PDB entry 9G8R | electron microscopy, 3.40 A resolution | chains B and A of the 5 polymer chains in the assembly

[Chain B]
Protein: Superkiller complex protein 3
From: Homo sapiens
UniProt: Q6PGP7 (SKI3_HUMAN); residue numbers follow UniProt; this construct covers 1-1564
Amino-acid sequence (1568 residues; numbered -3 to 1564; the number before each row is that of its first residue; numbers below 1 keep their minus sign (Gly-3 is residue -3)):
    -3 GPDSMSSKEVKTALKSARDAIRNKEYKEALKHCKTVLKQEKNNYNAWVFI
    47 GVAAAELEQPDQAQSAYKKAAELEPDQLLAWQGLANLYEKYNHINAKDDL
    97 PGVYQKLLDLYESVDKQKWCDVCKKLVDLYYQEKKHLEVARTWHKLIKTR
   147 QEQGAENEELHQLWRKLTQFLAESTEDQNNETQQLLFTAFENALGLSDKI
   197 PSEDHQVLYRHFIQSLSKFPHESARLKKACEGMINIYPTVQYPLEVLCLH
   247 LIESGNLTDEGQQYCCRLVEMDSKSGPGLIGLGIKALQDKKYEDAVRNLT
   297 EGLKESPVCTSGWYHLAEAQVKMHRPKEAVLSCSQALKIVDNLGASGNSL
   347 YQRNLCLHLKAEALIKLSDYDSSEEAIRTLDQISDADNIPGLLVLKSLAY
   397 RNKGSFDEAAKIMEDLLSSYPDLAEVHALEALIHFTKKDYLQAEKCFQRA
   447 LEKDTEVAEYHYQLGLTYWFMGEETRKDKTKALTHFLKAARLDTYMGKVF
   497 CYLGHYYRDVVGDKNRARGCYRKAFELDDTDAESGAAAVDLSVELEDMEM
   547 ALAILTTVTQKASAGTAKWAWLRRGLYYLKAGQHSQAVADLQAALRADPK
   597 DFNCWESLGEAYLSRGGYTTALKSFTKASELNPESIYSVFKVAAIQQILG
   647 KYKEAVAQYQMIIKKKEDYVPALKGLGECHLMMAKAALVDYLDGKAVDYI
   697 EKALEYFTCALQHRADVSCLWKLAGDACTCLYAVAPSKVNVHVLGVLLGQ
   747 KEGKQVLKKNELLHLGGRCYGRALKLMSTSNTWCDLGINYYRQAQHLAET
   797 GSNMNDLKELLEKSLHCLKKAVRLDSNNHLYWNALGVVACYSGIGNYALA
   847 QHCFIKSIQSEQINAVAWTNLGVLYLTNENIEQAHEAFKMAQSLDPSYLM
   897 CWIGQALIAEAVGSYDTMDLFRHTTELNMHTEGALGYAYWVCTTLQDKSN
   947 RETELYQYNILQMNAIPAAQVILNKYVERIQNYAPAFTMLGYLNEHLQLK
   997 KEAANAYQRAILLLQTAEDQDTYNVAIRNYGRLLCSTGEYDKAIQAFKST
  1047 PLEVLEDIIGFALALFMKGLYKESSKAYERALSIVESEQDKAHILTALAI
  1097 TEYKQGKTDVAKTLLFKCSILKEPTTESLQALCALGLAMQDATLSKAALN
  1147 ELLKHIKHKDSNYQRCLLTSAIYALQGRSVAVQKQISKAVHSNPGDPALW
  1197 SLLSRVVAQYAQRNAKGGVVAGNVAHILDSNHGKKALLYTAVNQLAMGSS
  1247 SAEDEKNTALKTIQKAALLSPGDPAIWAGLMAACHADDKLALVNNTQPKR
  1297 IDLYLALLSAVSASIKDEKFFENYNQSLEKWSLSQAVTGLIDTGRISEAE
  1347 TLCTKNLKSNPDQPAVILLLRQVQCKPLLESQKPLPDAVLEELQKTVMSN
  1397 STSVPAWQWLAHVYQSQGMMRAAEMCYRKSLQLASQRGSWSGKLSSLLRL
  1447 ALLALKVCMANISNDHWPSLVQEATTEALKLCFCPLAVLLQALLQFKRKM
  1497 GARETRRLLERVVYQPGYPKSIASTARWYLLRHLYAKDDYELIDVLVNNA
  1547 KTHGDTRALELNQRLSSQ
Disordered / not traced: -3 to 451
Differences from the reference sequence: expression tag (-3 to 0)
Curated features (UniProtKB/Swiss-Prot):
  - modified residue: Ser2 (N-acetylserine)

[Chain A]
Protein: Superkiller complex protein 2
From: Homo sapiens
Notes: EC 3.6.4.13
UniProt: Q15477 (SKI2_HUMAN); the construct has insertions or renumbered stretches relative to UniProt, so the offset changes along the chain: 1-774 = UniProt 1-774; 779-976 = UniProt 1049-1246
Amino-acid sequence (976 residues; row label = number of the first residue in the row):
     1 MMETERLVLPPPDPLDLPLRAVELGCTGHWELLNLPGAPESSLPHGLPPC
    51 APDLQQEAEQLFLSSPAWLPLHGVEHSARKWQRKTDPWSLLAVLGAPVPS
   101 DLQAQRHPTTGQILGYKEVLLENTNLSATTSLSLRRPPGPASQSLWGNPT
   151 QYPFWPGGMDEPTITDLNTREEAEEEIDFEKDLLTIPPGFKKGMDFAPKD
   201 CPTPAPGLLSLSCMLEPLDLGGGDEDENEAVGQPGGPRGDTVSASPCSAP
   251 LARASSLEDLVLKEASTAVSTPEAPEPPSQEQWAIPVDATSPVGDFYRLI
   301 PQPAFQWAFEPDVFQKQAILHLERHDSVFVAAHTSAGKTVVAEYAIALAQ
   351 KHMTRTIYTSPIKALSNQKFRDFRNTFGDVGLLTGDVQLHPEASCLIMTT
   401 EILRSMLYSGSDVIRDLEWVIFDEVHYINDVERGVVWEEVLIMLPDHVSI
   451 ILLSATVPNALEFADWIGRLKRRQIYVISTVTRPVPLEHYLFTGNSSKTQ
   501 GELFLLLDSRGAFHTKGYYAAVEAKKERMSKHAQTFGAKQPTHQGGPAQD
   551 RGVYLSLLASLRTRAQLPVVVFTFSRGRCDEQASGLTSLDLTTSSEKSEI
   601 HLFLQRCLARLRGSDRQLPQVLHMSELLNRGLGVHHSGILPILKEIVEML
   651 FSRGLVKVLFATETFAMGVNMPARTVVFDSMRKHDGSTFRDLLPGEYVQM
   701 AGRAGRRGLDPTGTVILLCKGRVPEMADLHRMMMGKPSQLQSQFRLTYTM
   751 ILNLLRVDALRVEDMMKRSFSEFPGSRGLLLLPEYHQRVEVLRTLGYVDE
   801 AGTVKLAGRVACAMSSHELLLTELMFDNALSTLRPEEIAALLSGLVCQSP
   851 GDAGDQLPNTLKQGIERVRAVAKRIGEVQVACGLNQTVEEFVGELNFGLV
   901 EVVYEWARGMPFSELAGLSGTPEGLVVRCIQRLAEMCRSLRGAARLVGEP
   951 VLGAKMETAATLLRRDIVFAASLYTQ
Disordered / not traced: 123-156, 198-976
Differences from the reference sequence: linker (775-778)
Curated features (UniProtKB/Swiss-Prot):
  - motif: Asp423 to His426 (DEVH box)
  - binding site (ATP): Ala332 to Thr339
  - modified residue (Phosphoserine): Ser245, Ser256

[Interface between chain B and chain A]
Contacting residue pairs (209; chain B residue first):
  Arg569(B) - Thr109(A)
  Leu572(B) - His107(A)
  Leu572(B) - Thr109(A)
  Leu572(B) - Gly111(A)
  Phe598(B) - Gln112(A)
  Asn599(B) - Gly111(A)  hydrogen bond (side chain-backbone)
  Asn599(B) - Gln112(A)  hydrogen bond
  Glu602(B) - Arg106(A)  salt bridge
  Glu602(B) - Ile113(A)
  Ser603(B) - Arg106(A)
  Glu606(B) - Arg106(A)  salt bridge
  Tyr633(B) - Tyr116(A)
  Tyr665(B) - Tyr116(A)  hydrogen bond
  Leu707(B) - Met159(A)
  Arg710(B) - Tyr116(A)
  Ala711(B) - Met159(A)  hydrophobic
  Asp712(B) - Glu118(A)
  Val713(B) - Leu102(A)  hydrophobic
  Val713(B) - Glu118(A)
  Ser714(B) - Glu118(A)  hydrogen bond (backbone-side chain)
  Cys715(B) - Ser100(A)  hydrogen bond
  Cys715(B) - Glu118(A)
  Trp717(B) - Met159(A)  hydrophobic
  Trp717(B) - Glu161(A)
  Lys718(B) - Ala96(A)
  Val742(B) - Met159(A)  hydrophobic
  Val742(B) - Asp160(A)
  Leu743(B) - Asp160(A)
  Leu743(B) - Glu161(A)
  Gly745(B) - Asp160(A)
  Leu761(B) - Glu161(A)
  Arg764(B) - Glu161(A)
  Gly767(B) - Ile164(A)
  Arg768(B) - Gly158(A)
  Arg768(B) - Met159(A)
  Arg768(B) - Glu161(A)
  Arg768(B) - Ile164(A)
  Leu770(B) - Asp166(A)
  Lys771(B) - Ile164(A)
  Asn777(B) - Ala96(A)
  Asn777(B) - Pro97(A)
  Asn777(B) - Pro99(A)
  Trp779(B) - Asp166(A)
  Asp781(B) - Ala96(A)
  Leu782(B) - Asp166(A)
  Ile784(B) - Val93(A)  hydrophobic
  Ile784(B) - Leu94(A)
  Cys813(B) - Asp166(A)
  Lys815(B) - Phe179(A)
  Lys816(B) - Glu174(A)  salt bridge
  Val818(B) - Phe179(A)  hydrophobic
  Arg819(B) - Arg170(A)
  Arg819(B) - Glu174(A)
  Arg819(B) - Glu175(A)  hydrogen bond (backbone-backbone)
  Arg819(B) - Ile177(A)
  Arg819(B) - Phe179(A)
  Leu820(B) - Glu174(A)
  Ser822(B) - Glu175(A)  hydrogen bond
  Ser822(B) - Ile177(A)
  Trp828(B) - Phe179(A)  hydrophobic
  Asn829(B) - Ala92(A)
  Val833(B) - Val93(A)  hydrophobic
  Cys836(B) - Trp88(A)
  Cys836(B) - Leu91(A)  hydrophobic
  Tyr843(B) - Phe196(A)  hydrophobic
  Gln847(B) - Thr185(A)
  Gln847(B) - Met194(A)  hydrogen bond (side chain-backbone)
  Gln847(B) - Phe196(A)
  His848(B) - Leu183(A)
  His848(B) - Leu184(A)  hydrogen bond (side chain-backbone)
  Ile851(B) - Leu184(A)  hydrophobic
  Ile851(B) - Ile186(A)
  Lys852(B) - Leu184(A)
  Val862(B) - Ala92(A)
  Trp864(B) - Pro188(A)
  Trp864(B) - Phe190(A)  hydrophobic
  Asn866(B) - Leu91(A)
  Asn866(B) - Ala92(A)
  Val869(B) - Pro87(A)
  Val869(B) - Leu90(A)  hydrophobic
  Tyr871(B) - Pro187(A)
  Tyr871(B) - Met194(A)  hydrophobic
  Thr873(B) - Trp88(A)
  Asn874(B) - Met194(A)
  Asn874(B) - Phe196(A)
  Gln879(B) - Lys192(A)  hydrogen bond (side chain-backbone)
  Tyr894(B) - Ala92(A)
  Ile899(B) - Leu90(A)  hydrophobic
  Leu903(B) - Thr85(A)
  Glu906(B) - Arg83(A)  salt bridge
  Phe917(B) - Arg83(A)
  His926(B) - Ser89(A)  hydrogen bond (side chain-backbone)
  His926(B) - Leu90(A)
  Glu928(B) - Arg83(A)  salt bridge
  Glu928(B) - Asp86(A)  hydrogen bond (side chain-backbone)
  Gly932(B) - Arg83(A)
  Tyr935(B) - Trp81(A)
  Tyr935(B) - Arg83(A)
  Cys938(B) - Trp81(A)  hydrophobic
  Gln942(B) - Ala78(A)
  Gln942(B) - Arg79(A)  hydrogen bond (side chain-backbone)
  Lys944(B) - Glu75(A)
  Tyr979(B) - Lys84(A)
  Thr984(B) - Trp81(A)  hydrogen bond
  Met985(B) - Trp81(A)  hydrophobic
  Tyr988(B) - Arg79(A)
  Tyr988(B) - Trp81(A)  hydrophobic
  Glu991(B) - Val74(A)
  Glu991(B) - Arg79(A)  salt bridge
  Tyr1003(B) - Arg79(A)
  Asn1025(B) - Arg79(A)  hydrogen bond
  Arg1028(B) - Gly73(A)
  Arg1028(B) - Arg79(A)
  Glu1052(B) - His76(A)  salt bridge
  Ile1055(B) - Leu71(A)
  Ile1055(B) - His72(A)  hydrogen bond (backbone-side chain)
  Leu1059(B) - His72(A)
  Phe1062(B) - Ser64(A)
  Phe1062(B) - Ser65(A)
  Phe1062(B) - Pro66(A)
  Met1063(B) - Ser65(A)
  Tyr1074(B) - Pro66(A)
  Tyr1074(B) - His72(A)
  Asp1086(B) - His76(A)  salt bridge
  His1089(B) - Leu69(A)
  His1089(B) - Pro70(A)
  Ile1090(B) - Leu71(A)  hydrophobic
  Ala1093(B) - Pro66(A)  hydrophobic
  Ile1096(B) - Ser65(A)
  Tyr1099(B) - Leu63(A)  hydrophobic
  Glu1123(B) - Trp68(A)
  Glu1123(B) - Leu69(A)
  Gln1126(B) - Phe62(A)
  Ala1130(B) - Phe62(A)  hydrophobic
  Ala1130(B) - Leu63(A)  hydrophobic
  Leu1131(B) - Leu63(A)
  Ala1134(B) - Glu59(A)
  Tyr1159(B) - Glu57(A)  hydrogen bond
  Leu1163(B) - Leu54(A)  hydrophobic
  Leu1163(B) - Glu57(A)
  Leu1163(B) - Leu61(A)  hydrophobic
  Ser1166(B) - Leu54(A)
  Arg1201(B) - Ala51(A)
  Arg1201(B) - Pro52(A)  hydrogen bond (side chain-backbone)
  Arg1201(B) - Leu54(A)
  Arg1201(B) - Glu57(A)  salt bridge
  Gln1205(B) - Ala51(A)  hydrogen bond (side chain-backbone)
  Gln1205(B) - Pro52(A)
  Gln1208(B) - Thr27(A)
  Tyr1235(B) - Cys50(A)  hydrophobic
  Tyr1235(B) - Ala51(A)
  Leu1241(B) - Leu43(A)
  Ala1242(B) - Gly25(A)
  Ala1242(B) - Cys26(A)  hydrogen bond (backbone-backbone)
  Ala1242(B) - Thr27(A)
  Ala1242(B) - Leu47(A)  hydrophobic
  Ala1282(B) - Ser42(A)
  Lys1285(B) - Glu40(A)  salt bridge
  Lys1285(B) - Ser41(A)
  Lys1285(B) - Ser42(A)
  Leu1286(B) - Leu24(A)  hydrophobic
  Val1289(B) - Leu33(A)  hydrophobic
  Lys1315(B) - Gln60(A)
  Phe1316(B) - Gln60(A)
  Phe1316(B) - Ser64(A)
  Phe1317(B) - Pro52(A)  hydrophobic
  Asn1319(B) - Gln56(A)
  Tyr1320(B) - Pro49(A)  hydrophobic
  Tyr1320(B) - Cys50(A)  hydrogen bond (side chain-backbone)
  Ser1323(B) - Pro49(A)
  Leu1324(B) - Pro49(A)  hydrophobic
  Trp1327(B) - Gly46(A)  hydrogen bond (side chain-backbone)
  Trp1327(B) - Leu47(A)
  Trp1327(B) - Pro48(A)
  Ser1330(B) - His45(A)  hydrogen bond
  Gln1331(B) - His45(A)
  Thr1334(B) - His45(A)  hydrogen bond
  Asp1338(B) - Glu40(A)
  His1408(B) - Pro39(A)
  Gly1414(B) - Glu5(A)
  Met1415(B) - Glu3(A)
  Met1415(B) - Glu5(A)
  Met1416(B) - Arg6(A)
  Arg1417(B) - Met2(A)
  Arg1417(B) - Arg6(A)
  Ala1418(B) - Met1(A)  hydrophobic
  Met1421(B) - Met1(A)  hydrophobic
  Trp1436(B) - Cys26(A)
  Trp1436(B) - Gly28(A)
  Ser1437(B) - Cys26(A)
  Ser1441(B) - Glu23(A)
  Ser1441(B) - Trp30(A)
  Leu1444(B) - Trp30(A)
  Arg1445(B) - Trp30(A)
  Arg1445(B) - Pro39(A)
  Leu1448(B) - Ala21(A)  hydrophobic
  Leu1451(B) - Leu19(A)  hydrophobic
  Ala1456(B) - Val8(A)  hydrophobic
  Ile1458(B) - Arg6(A)
  Trp1463(B) - Arg6(A)
  Leu1482(B) - Trp30(A)  hydrophobic
  Leu1485(B) - Leu32(A)  hydrophobic
  Ser1517(B) - Glu31(A)
  Ser1517(B) - Leu32(A)  hydrogen bond (side chain-backbone)
  Trp1524(B) - Leu15(A)
  Trp1524(B) - Asp16(A)
  Trp1524(B) - Leu17(A)  hydrophobic
  Arg1528(B) - Leu15(A)
  Arg1553(B) - Leu17(A)
Interface residues without a listed pair, chain B (188 interface residues in all): Asp536, Leu575, Gln708, Met773, Thr775, Tyr786, Arg788, Leu826, Ala844, Leu845, Ile854, Gln855, Leu867, Asn876, Glu882, Ala883, Met896, Gly900, Leu931, Pro981, His992, Leu1051, Gly1056, Thr1092, Lys1100, Ala1127, Leu1133, Leu1164, Ala1167, Ala1170, Leu1171, Val1178, Tyr1206, Arg1209, Ala1211, Met1243, Gly1244, Ser1245, Ala1271, His1281, Leu1288, Pro1401, Leu1440, Pro1515, Lys1516, Ile1518, Thr1521
Interface residues without a listed pair, chain A (122 interface residues in all): Val22, His29, Pro44, Asp53, Gln55, Ala58, Ala67, Ser77, Gln82, Gly95, Val98, Gln103, Ala104, Pro108, Thr110, Pro162, Thr163, Thr165, Asp182

[Summary]
188 residues of chain B and 122 residues of chain A are in contact; the contacts include 25 hydrogen bonds and
10 salt bridges. Polar pairs include Glu602(B)-Arg106(A), Glu606(B)-Arg106(A) and Lys816(B)-Glu174(A). From
UniProt: 8 ATP-binding residues on chain A.
Chain B is Superkiller complex protein 3 and chain A is Superkiller complex protein 2, both from Homo sapiens;
the structure, human SKI7-SKI238 complex in the open state, was determined by electron microscopy, deposited
together with 9G8N, 9G8P and 9G8Q.
